PDB entry 8JSL | electron microscopy, 2.95 A resolution | chains A and G of the 6 polymer chains in the assembly

# Chain A
Name: RNA-directed RNA polymerase L
From: Ebola virus
Notes: EC 2.7.7.48, 3.6.1.-, 2.7.7.88, 2.1.1.-
UniProtKB: A0A1C4HDB0 (A0A1C4HDB0_9MONO); residues 1-2212 here = UniProt positions 1-2212
Amino-acid sequence (2212 residues; row label = number of the first residue in the row):
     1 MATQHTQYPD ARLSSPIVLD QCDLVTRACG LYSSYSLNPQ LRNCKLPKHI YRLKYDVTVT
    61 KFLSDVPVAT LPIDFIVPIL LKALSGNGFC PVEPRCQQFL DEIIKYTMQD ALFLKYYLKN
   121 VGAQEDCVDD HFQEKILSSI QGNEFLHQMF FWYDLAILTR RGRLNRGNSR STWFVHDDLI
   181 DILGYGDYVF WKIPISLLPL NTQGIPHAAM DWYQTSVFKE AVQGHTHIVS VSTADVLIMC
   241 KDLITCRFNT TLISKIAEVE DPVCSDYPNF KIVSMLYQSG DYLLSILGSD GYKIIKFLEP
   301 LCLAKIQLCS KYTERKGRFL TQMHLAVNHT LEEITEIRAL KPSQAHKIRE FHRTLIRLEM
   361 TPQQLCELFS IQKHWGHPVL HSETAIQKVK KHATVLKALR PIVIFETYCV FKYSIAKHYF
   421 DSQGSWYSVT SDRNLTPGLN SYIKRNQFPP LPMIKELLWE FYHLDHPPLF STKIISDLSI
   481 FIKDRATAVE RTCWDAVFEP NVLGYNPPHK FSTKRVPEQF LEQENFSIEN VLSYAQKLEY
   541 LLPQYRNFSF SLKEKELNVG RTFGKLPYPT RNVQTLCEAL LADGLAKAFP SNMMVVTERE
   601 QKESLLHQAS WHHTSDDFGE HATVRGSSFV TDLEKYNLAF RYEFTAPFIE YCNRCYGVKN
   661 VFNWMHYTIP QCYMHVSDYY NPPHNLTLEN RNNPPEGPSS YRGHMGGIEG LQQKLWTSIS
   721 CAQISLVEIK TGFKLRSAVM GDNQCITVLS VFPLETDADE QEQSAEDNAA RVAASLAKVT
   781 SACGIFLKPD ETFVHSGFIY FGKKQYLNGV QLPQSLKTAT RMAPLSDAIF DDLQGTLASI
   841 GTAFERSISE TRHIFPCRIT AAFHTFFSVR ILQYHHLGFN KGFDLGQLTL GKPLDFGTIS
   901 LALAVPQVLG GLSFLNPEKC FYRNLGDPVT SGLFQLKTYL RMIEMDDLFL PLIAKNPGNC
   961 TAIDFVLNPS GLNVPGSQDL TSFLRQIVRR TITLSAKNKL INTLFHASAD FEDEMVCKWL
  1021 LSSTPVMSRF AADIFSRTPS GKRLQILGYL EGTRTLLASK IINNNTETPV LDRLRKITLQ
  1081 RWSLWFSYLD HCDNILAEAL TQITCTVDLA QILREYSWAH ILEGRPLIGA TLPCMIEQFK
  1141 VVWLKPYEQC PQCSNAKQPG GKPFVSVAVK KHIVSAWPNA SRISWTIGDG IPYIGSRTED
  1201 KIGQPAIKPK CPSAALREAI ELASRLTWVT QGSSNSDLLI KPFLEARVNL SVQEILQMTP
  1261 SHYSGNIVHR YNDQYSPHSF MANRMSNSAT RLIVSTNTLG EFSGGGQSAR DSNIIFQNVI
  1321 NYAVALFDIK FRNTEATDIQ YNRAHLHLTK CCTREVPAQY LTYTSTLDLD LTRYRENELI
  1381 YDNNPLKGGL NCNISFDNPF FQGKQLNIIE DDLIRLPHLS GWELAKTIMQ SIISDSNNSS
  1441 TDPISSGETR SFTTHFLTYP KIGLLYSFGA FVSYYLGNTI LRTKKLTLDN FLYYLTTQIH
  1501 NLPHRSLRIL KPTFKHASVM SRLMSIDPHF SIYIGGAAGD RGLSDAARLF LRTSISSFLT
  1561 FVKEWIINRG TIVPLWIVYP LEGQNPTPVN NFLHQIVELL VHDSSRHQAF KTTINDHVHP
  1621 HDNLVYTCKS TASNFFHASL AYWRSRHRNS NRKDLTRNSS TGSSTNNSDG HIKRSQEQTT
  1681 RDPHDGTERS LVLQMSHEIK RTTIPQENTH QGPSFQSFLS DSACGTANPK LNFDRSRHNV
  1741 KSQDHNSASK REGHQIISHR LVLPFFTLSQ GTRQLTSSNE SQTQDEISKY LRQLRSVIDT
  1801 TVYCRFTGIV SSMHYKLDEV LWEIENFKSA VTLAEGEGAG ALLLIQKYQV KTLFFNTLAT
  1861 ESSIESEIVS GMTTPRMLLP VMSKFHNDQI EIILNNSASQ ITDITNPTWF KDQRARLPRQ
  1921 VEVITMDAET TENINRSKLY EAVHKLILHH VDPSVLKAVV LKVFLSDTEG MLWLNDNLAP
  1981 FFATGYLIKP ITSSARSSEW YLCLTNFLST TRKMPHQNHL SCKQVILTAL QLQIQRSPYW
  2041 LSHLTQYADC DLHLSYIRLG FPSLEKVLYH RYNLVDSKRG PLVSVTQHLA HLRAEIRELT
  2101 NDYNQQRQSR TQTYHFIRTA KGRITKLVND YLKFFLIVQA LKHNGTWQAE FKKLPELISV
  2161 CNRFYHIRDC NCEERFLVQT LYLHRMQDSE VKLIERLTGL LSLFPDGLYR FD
Not modelled in the structure: 1-3, 613-621, 1193-1202, 1304-1310, 1392-2212
Sequence notes: conflict Asp759 (Gly in A0A1C4HDB0)
Ion coordination: Zn2+: Cys1150, Cys1153, His1345, His1347

# Chain G
Molecule: The leader sequence of EBOV
Sequence (18 nucleotides; each row starts with the number of its first residue; numbers below 1 keep their minus sign (U-8 is residue -8)):
    -8 UUUCUUUUUG UGUGUCCG
Not modelled in the structure: -8 to -1

# How chain A and chain G interact
Pairs across the interface (44; chain A residue first):
  Gln7(A) - U4(G)  hydrogen bond to the phosphate
  Ser14(A) - G5(G)  hydrogen bond to the base
  Ser15(A) - G5(G)  base contact
  Pro47(A) - G1(G)  phosphate contact
  Lys48(A) - U0(G)  phosphate contact
  Lys48(A) - G1(G)  hydrogen bond to the phosphate
  His49(A) - G1(G)  phosphate contact
  Arg52(A) - U0(G)  base contact
  Arg163(A) - U4(G)  base contact
  Arg166(A) - G1(G)  base contact
  Arg166(A) - U4(G)  salt bridge to the phosphate
  Asn168(A) - U0(G)  base contact
  Arg170(A) - G1(G)  hydrogen bond to the base
  Arg485(A) - C7(G)  salt bridge to the phosphate
  Arg485(A) - C8(G)  salt bridge to the phosphate
  Ala486(A) - U6(G)  phosphate contact
  Ala486(A) - C7(G)  sugar contact
  Ala496(A) - U2(G)  base contact
  Asn501(A) - G1(G)  hydrogen bond to the phosphate
  Lys510(A) - U2(G)  base contact
  Phe511(A) - U2(G)  stacking on the base
  Lys514(A) - G5(G)  salt bridge to the phosphate
  Arg515(A) - G3(G)  base contact
  Arg515(A) - U6(G)  salt bridge to the phosphate
  Glu518(A) - G3(G)  base contact
  Lys553(A) - C7(G)  base contact
  Glu554(A) - U6(G)  sugar contact
  Phe563(A) - C7(G)  stacking on the base
  Lys565(A) - U6(G)  phosphate contact
  Arg571(A) - C8(G)  salt bridge to the phosphate
  Gln574(A) - C8(G)  hydrogen bond to the sugar
  Tyr679(A) - G1(G)  phosphate contact
  Tyr679(A) - U2(G)  phosphate contact
  Tyr679(A) - U4(G)  sugar contact
  Tyr680(A) - G1(G)  base contact
  Gly710(A) - C8(G)  sugar contact
  Arg1054(A) - G3(G)  phosphate contact
  Arg1054(A) - U4(G)  salt bridge to the phosphate
  Arg1054(A) - G5(G)  base contact
  Arg1054(A) - U6(G)  hydrogen bond to the base
  Thr1055(A) - G3(G)  base contact
  Ala1058(A) - G3(G)  base contact
  Ser1059(A) - G3(G)  base contact
  Lys1060(A) - G3(G)  phosphate contact
Other interface residues (no listed pair), chain A (42 interface residues in all): Asp10, Glu499, Pro500, Ser512, Ser551, Thr575, Glu578, Lys714
Other interface residues (no listed pair), chain G (10 interface residues in all): G9

# Overview
42 residues of chain A and 10 residues of chain G are in contact, with 7 hydrogen bonds, 7 salt bridges and 2
aromatic stacking contacts. Polar contacts include Ser14(A)-G5(G), Arg170(A)-G1(G) and Arg1054(A)-U6(G).
Cys1150(A), Cys1153(A), His1345(A) and His1347(A) form the Zn2+ site.
Chain A is RNA-directed RNA polymerase L (Ebola virus) and chain G is the leader sequence of EBOV; the
structure, The structure of EBOV L-VP35-RNA complex, was determined by electron microscopy (same publication
as 8JSM and 8JSN).
